PDB entry 8QQN | electron microscopy, 2.34 A resolution | chains PX and PE of the 24 polymer chains in the assembly

== Chain PX ==
Molecule: HK97 gp6-like/SPP1 gp15-like head-tail connector
From: Haloferax tailed virus 1
UniProt: A0A410N6S3 (A0A410N6S3_9CAUD); residue numbers follow UniProt; this construct covers 1-141
Sequence (141 residues; numbered 1 to 141; the number before each row is that of its first residue):
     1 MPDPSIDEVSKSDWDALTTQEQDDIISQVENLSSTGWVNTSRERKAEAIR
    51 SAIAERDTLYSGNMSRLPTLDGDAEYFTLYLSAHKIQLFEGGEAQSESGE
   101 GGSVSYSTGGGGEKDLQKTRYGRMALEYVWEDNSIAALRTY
Unresolved in the structure: 1
Metal / ion sites: Mg2+ site 1: Glu127, Glu131 (shared with 1 residue of chain PM); Mg2+ site 2: Asp132 (shared with 2 residues of chain PW)

== Chain PE ==
Molecule: Portal protein
From: Haloferax tailed virus 1
UniProt: A0A410N6Q2 (A0A410N6Q2_9CAUD); numbering as in UniProt (aligned over 1-675)
Sequence (675 residues; row label = number of the first residue in the row):
     1 MPKYNLRIGNRRVPIASTDTPLSEAIGKRLASSTPQTNVDSMGGGHSYQF
    51 NGQDLTFEDLRDIKDVRDSGGQVAQLMDYKALLNFGEGCEIHVEGDDETK
   101 QLVDGEPMTLSEWLEDAFPHLDLLVLDLGGDALWYPYAVGEIQETITGEF
   151 KEALPAEPWTLMPESDAQGKVQAWHQRTKTHGGYQTQTLPADDLWHIVIN
   201 KASARDEVGISEVLRNKDEIQAFKQNEAAINQAIELHGFPQRHVKVGKED
   251 GAPVRDNDLRRVRTIFDPRTTDANTAYFTGQDVDVETLEAHNFDYSAIHE
   301 MDMRNLTTALGLPLEAGNVGADGLGSGKPAELRFALLKLAIKANQRSFSV
   351 QFVERVMRPVVRDYSPFDHEADIRLEINDPLEDIGEVADLIQQVGDYMTN
   401 EQVAEKLDLPAPEDDEVADSYRSPADMEKDEAGVQDEPFGGMFAGRDMGN
   451 RCLGEGITDDELQHAPEWDRPLLEMYQGVTNPESDTSRTLVSFSSSGTPE
   501 FVLERIRESIMDGALFSEFDNIPSSRLMELRQTFADELGTDNFTLDSITD
   551 ALMDFEADLTRDAAERIARTESSAVLNHAREISYEERGEGNELFYWTGAD
   601 LGDSRQTEACAWLIRQTNPFSGGTPVPMNELRDMVDEAPSHDDSMDNNLA
   651 RPDSWVVHPNERSSFVKAPPNWEQL
Unresolved in the structure: 1-30, 46-53, 435-675
Modified positions: His196 (nd1-phosphonohistidine; HIP); His243 (nd1-phosphonohistidine; HIP); His291 (nd1-phosphonohistidine; HIP)

== How chain PX and chain PE interact ==
Contacting residue pairs - 40 pairs, chain PX then chain PE:
  Ser65(PX) with Arg261(PE); Val262(PE); Ile265(PE)
  Arg66(PX) with Arg261(PE); Thr264(PE); Ile265(PE)
  Leu67(PX) with Asp258(PE); Arg261(PE)
  Trp130(PX) with Ala252(PE); Pro253(PE); Asp258(PE)
  Glu131(PX) with Gly251(PE); Ala252(PE)
  Asn133(PX) with Lys248(PE); Gly251(PE); Ala252(PE); Asp282(PE)
  Ser134(PX) with Gly280(PE); Gln281(PE); Asp282(PE), hydrogen bond (backbone-side chain)
  Ile135(PX) with Val246(PE), hydrophobic; Val283(PE)
  Ala136(PX) with Thr279(PE); Gly280(PE), hydrogen bond (backbone-backbone); Val283(PE)
  Ala137(PX) with Ile265(PE); Phe266(PE), hydrophobic; Phe278(PE); Thr279(PE)
  Leu138(PX) with Tyr277(PE); Phe278(PE), hydrogen bond (backbone-backbone)
  Arg139(PX) with Ile265(PE); Thr270(PE), hydrogen bond (side chain-backbone); Thr271(PE); Thr275(PE); Ala276(PE); Tyr277(PE)
  Thr140(PX) with Thr275(PE); Ala276(PE), hydrogen bond (side chain-backbone); Phe278(PE)
Interface residues without a listed pair, chain PE (26 interface residues in all): Gly247, Val254, Asn257, Asn274

== In short ==
13 residues of chain PX face 26 of chain PE across their interface, with 5 hydrogen bonds. Polar pairs include
Ser134(PX)-Asp282(PE), Arg139(PX)-Thr270(PE) and Thr140(PX)-Ala276(PE). The Mg2+ site 1 is built by Glu127(PX)
and Glu131(PX).
Chain PX is HK97 gp6-like/SPP1 gp15-like head-tail connector and chain PE is Portal protein, both from
Haloferax tailed virus 1; the structure, Portal protein of full Haloferax tailed virus 1, was determined by
electron microscopy together with 8QPG, 8QPQ, 8QSI, 8QSY, 9FKB, 9H4P, 9H5B and 9H7V from the same study.
